Entry 7AO4 (X-ray diffraction, 2.20 A resolution); this record covers chains A and B.

# Chain A (and B)
Name: Cyclooctat-9-en-7-ol synthase
Organism: Streptomyces melanosporofaciens
Notes: EC 4.2.3.146; chain B of this document is another copy of the same molecule, construct and numbering; everything in this record applies to it too
Reference sequence: C9K1X5 (COTB2_STRMJ); residues 1-307 here = UniProt positions 1-307
Amino-acid sequence (318 residues; numbered 1 to 318; the number before each row is that of its first residue):
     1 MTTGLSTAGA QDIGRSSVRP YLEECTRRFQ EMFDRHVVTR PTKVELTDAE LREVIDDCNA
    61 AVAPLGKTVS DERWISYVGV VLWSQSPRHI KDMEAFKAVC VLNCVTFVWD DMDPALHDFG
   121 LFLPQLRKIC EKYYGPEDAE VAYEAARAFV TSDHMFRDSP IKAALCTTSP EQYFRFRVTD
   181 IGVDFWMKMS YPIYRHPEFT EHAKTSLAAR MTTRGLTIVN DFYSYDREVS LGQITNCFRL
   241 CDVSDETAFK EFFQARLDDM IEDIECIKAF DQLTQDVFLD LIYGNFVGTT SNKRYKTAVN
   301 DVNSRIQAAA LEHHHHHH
Not modelled in the structure: 1-11, 292-318
Sequence notes: engineered mutation Gly288 (Trp in C9K1X5); expression tag (308-318)
UniProt features mapped onto this chain:
  - motif: Asp110 to Asp113 (DDXXD motif), Asn220 to Glu228 (NSE/DTE motif)
  - binding site (Mg(2+)): Asp110, Asn220, Ser224, Glu228

# Interface between chain A and chain B
Contacting residue pairs (61; chain A residue first):
  Glu144(A) - Lys204(B)
  Arg147(A) - Glu201(B)  salt bridge
  Arg147(A) - Lys204(B)
  Thr151(A) - Glu201(B)
  Met155(A) - Glu201(B)
  Met155(A) - His202(B)
  Phe156(A) - His202(B)
  Phe156(A) - Leu207(B)  hydrophobic
  Pro160(A) - Ala269(B)
  Ile161(A) - His202(B)
  Ile161(A) - Ala269(B)
  Ile161(A) - Phe270(B)  hydrophobic
  Ala164(A) - Ala269(B)  hydrophobic
  Leu165(A) - Met211(B)  hydrophobic
  Leu165(A) - Cys266(B)  hydrophobic
  Thr168(A) - Glu262(B)
  Thr168(A) - Cys266(B)
  Ser169(A) - Glu262(B)  hydrogen bond
  Glu171(A) - Glu171(B)
  Glu171(A) - Arg214(B)
  Gln172(A) - Met211(B)
  Gln172(A) - Arg214(B)
  Gln172(A) - Glu262(B)  hydrogen bond
  Gln172(A) - Asp263(B)  hydrogen bond
  Gln172(A) - Cys266(B)
  Arg175(A) - Arg210(B)  hydrogen bond (backbone-side chain)
  Arg175(A) - Met211(B)
  Arg175(A) - Arg214(B)
  Arg175(A) - Asp263(B)  salt bridge
  Val178(A) - Arg210(B)
  Thr179(A) - Thr205(B)  hydrogen bond (side chain-backbone)
  Thr179(A) - Arg210(B)  hydrogen bond
  Glu198(A) - Met155(B)
  Glu201(A) - Arg147(B)  salt bridge
  Glu201(A) - Thr151(B)
  Glu201(A) - Met155(B)
  His202(A) - Met155(B)
  His202(A) - Phe156(B)
  Lys204(A) - Glu144(B)
  Lys204(A) - Arg147(B)
  Thr205(A) - Thr179(B)  hydrogen bond (backbone-side chain)
  Leu207(A) - Phe156(B)  hydrophobic
  Arg210(A) - Arg175(B)  hydrogen bond (side chain-backbone)
  Arg210(A) - Val178(B)
  Arg210(A) - Thr179(B)  hydrogen bond
  Met211(A) - Gln172(B)
  Met211(A) - Arg175(B)
  Arg214(A) - Glu171(B)
  Arg214(A) - Gln172(B)
  Arg214(A) - Arg175(B)
  Glu262(A) - Thr168(B)
  Glu262(A) - Ser169(B)  hydrogen bond
  Glu262(A) - Gln172(B)  hydrogen bond
  Asp263(A) - Gln172(B)  hydrogen bond
  Asp263(A) - Arg175(B)  salt bridge
  Cys266(A) - Thr168(B)
  Cys266(A) - Gln172(B)
  Ala269(A) - Pro160(B)
  Ala269(A) - Ile161(B)
  Ala269(A) - Ala164(B)  hydrophobic
  Phe270(A) - Ile161(B)  hydrophobic
Interface residues without a listed pair, chain A (33 interface residues in all): Ala148, Ser152, Phe176
Interface residues without a listed pair, chain B (33 interface residues in all): Ala148, Ser152, Leu165, Phe176, Glu198

# In short
Chain A and chain B each contribute 33 residues to their interface; the contacts include 12 hydrogen bonds and
4 salt bridges. Among the polar pairs are Arg147(A)-Glu201(B), Arg175(A)-Asp263(B) and Ser169(A)-Glu262(B).
From UniProt: 4 Mg2+-binding residues on chain A.
Both chains are Cyclooctat-9-en-7-ol synthase (Streptomyces melanosporofaciens). Entry 7AO4 (Crystal structure
of CotB2 variant W288G) was determined by X-ray diffraction together with 7AO0, 7AO1, 7AO2, 7AO3 and 7AO5 from
the same study.
